PDB entry 5W64 | electron microscopy, 4.20 A resolution (low resolution: residue-level contacts below are approximate; hydrogen-bond / salt-bridge calls are withheld) | chains A and B of the 20 polymer chains in the assembly

# Chain A
Protein: DNA-directed RNA polymerase I subunit RPA190
Organism: Saccharomyces cerevisiae (strain ATCC 204508 / S288c)
Notes: EC 2.7.7.6
UniProt: P10964 (RPA1_YEAST); residue numbers follow UniProt; this construct covers 1-1664
Sequence (1664 residues; each row starts with the number of its first residue):
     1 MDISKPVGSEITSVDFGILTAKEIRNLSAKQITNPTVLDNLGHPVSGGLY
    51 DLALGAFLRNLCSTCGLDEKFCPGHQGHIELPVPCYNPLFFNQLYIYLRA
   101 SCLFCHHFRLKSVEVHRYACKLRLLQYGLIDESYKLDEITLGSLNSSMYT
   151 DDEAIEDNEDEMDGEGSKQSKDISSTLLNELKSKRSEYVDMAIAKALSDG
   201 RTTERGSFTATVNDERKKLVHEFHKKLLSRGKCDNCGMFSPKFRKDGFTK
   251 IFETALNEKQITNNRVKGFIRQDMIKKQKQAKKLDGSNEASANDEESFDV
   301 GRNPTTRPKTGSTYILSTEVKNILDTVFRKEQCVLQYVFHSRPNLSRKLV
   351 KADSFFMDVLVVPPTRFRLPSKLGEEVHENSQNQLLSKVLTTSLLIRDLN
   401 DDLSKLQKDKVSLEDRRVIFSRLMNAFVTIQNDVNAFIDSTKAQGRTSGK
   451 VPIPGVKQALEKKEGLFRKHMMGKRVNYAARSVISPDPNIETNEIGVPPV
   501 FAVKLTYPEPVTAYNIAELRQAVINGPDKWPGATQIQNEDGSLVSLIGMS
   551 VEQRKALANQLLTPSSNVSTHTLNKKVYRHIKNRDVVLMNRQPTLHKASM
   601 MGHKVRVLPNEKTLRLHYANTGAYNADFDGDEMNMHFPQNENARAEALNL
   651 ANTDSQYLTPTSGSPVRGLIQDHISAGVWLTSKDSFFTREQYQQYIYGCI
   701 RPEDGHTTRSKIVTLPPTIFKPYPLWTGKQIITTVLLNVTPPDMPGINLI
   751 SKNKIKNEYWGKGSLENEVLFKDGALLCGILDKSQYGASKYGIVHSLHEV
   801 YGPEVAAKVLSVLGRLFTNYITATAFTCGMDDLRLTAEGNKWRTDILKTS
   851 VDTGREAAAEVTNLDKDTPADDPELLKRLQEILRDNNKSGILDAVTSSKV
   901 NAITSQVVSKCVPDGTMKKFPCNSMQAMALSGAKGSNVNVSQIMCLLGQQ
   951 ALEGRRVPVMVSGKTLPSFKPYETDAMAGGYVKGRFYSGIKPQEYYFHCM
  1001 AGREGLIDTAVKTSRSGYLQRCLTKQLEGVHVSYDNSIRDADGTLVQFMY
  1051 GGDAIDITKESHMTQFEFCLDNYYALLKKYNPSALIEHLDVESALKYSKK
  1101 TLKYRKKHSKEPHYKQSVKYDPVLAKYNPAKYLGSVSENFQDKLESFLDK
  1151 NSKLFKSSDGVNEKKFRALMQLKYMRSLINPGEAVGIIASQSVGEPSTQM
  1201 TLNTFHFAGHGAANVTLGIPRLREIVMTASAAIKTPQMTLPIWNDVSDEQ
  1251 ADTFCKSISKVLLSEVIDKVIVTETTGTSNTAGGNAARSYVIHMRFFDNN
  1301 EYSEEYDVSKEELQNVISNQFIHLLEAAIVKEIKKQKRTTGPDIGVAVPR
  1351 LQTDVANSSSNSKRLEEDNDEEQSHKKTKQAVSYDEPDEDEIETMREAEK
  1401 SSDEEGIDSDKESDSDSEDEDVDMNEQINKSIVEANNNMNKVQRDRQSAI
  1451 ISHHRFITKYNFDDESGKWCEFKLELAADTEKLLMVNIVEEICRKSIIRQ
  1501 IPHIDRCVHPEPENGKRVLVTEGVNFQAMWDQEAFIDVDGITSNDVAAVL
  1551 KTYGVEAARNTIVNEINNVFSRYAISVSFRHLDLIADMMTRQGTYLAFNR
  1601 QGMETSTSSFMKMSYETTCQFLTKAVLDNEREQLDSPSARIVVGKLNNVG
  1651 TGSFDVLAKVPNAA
Not modelled in the structure: 142-171, 269-311, 445-449, 1110-1111, 1201-1213, 1277-1285, 1338-1437, 1664
UniProt features mapped onto this chain:
  - region: P992 to E1004 (Bridging helix)
  - binding site (Zn(2+)): C62, C65, C72, H75, C102, C105, C233, C236
  - binding site (Mg(2+)): D627, D629, D631
  - modified residue (Phosphoserine): S889, S1636
Covalently attached groups: covalent link L81-V359, K111-V113; covalent link A100-F108; covalent link K410-L413; covalent link E461-C1619; covalent link V666-A788
Ion coordination: Zn2+ site 1: C62, C65, C72, H75; Zn2+ site 2: C102, C105, C233, C236

# Chain B
Protein: DNA-directed RNA polymerase I subunit RPA135
Organism: Saccharomyces cerevisiae (strain ATCC 204508 / S288c)
Notes: EC 2.7.7.6
UniProt: P22138 (RPA2_YEAST); numbering as in UniProt (aligned over 1-1203)
Sequence (1203 residues; each row starts with the number of its first residue):
     1 MSKVIKPPGQARTADFRTLERESRFINPPKDKSAFPLLQEAVQPHIGSFN
    51 ALTEGPDGGLLNLGVKDIGEKVIFDGKPLNSEDEISNSGYLGNKLSVSVE
   101 QVSIAKPMSNDGVSSAVERKVYPSESRQRLTSYRGKLLLKLKWSVNNGEE
   151 NLFEVRDCGGLPVMLQSNRCHLNKMSPYELVQHKEESDEIGGYFIVNGIE
   201 KLIRMLIVQRRNHPMAIIRPSFANRGASYSHYGIQIRSVRPDQTSQTNVL
   251 HYLNDGQVTFRFSWRKNEYLVPVVMILKALCHTSDREIFDGIIGNDVKDS
   301 FLTDRLELLLRGFKKRYPHLQNRTQVLQYLGDKFRVVFQASPDQSDLEVG
   351 QEVLDRIVLVHLGKDGSQDKFRMLLFMIRKLYSLVAGECSPDNPDATQHQ
   401 EVLLGGFLYGMILKEKIDEYLQNIIAQVRMDINRGMAINFKDKRYMSRVL
   451 MRVNENIGSKMQYFLSTGNLVSQSGLDLQQVSGYTVVAEKINFYRFISHF
   501 RMVHRGSFFAQLKTTTVRKLLPESWGFLCPVHTPDGSPCGLLNHFAHKCR
   551 ISTQQSDVSRIPSILYSLGVAPASHTFAAGPSLCCVQIDGKIIGWVSHEQ
   601 GKIIADTLRYWKVEGKTPGLPIDLEIGYVPPSTRGQYPGLYLFGGHSRML
   651 RPVRYLPLDKEDIVGPFEQVYMNIAVTPQEIQNNVHTHVEFTPTNILSIL
   701 ANLTPFSDFNQSPRNMYQCQMGKQTMGTPGVALCHRSDNKLYRLQTGQTP
   751 IVKANLYDDYGMDNFPNGFNAVVAVISYTGYDMDDAMIINKSADERGFGY
   801 GTMYKTEKVDLALNRNRGDPITQHFGFGNDEWPKEWLEKLDEDGLPYIGT
   851 YVEEGDPICAYFDDTLNKTKIKTYHSSEPAYIEEVNLIGDESNKFQELQT
   901 VSIKYRIRRTPQIGDKFSSRHGQKGVCSRKWPTIDMPFSETGIQPDIIIN
   951 PHAFPSRMTIGMFVESLAGKAGALHGIAQDSTPWIFNEDDTPADYFGEQL
  1001 AKAGYNYHGNEPMYSGATGEELRADIYVGVVYYQRLRHMVNDKFQVRSTG
  1051 PVNSLTMQPVKGRKRHGGIRVGEMERDALIGHGTSFLLQDRLLNSSDYTQ
  1101 ASVCRECGSILTTQQSVPRIGSISTVCCRRCSMRFEDAKKLLTKSEDGEK
  1151 IFIDDSQIWEDGQGNKFVGGNETTTVAIPFVLKYLDSELSAMGIRLRYNV
  1201 EPK
Not modelled in the structure: 1-11, 81-85, 1144-1145, 1197-1203
UniProt features mapped onto this chain:
  - zinc finger: C1104 to C1131 (C4-type)
  - modified residue: S2 (N-acetylserine), S81 (Phosphoserine), S1156 (Phosphoserine)
  - mutagenesis: C1104 (C1104A: No effect; when associated with A-1107; A-1128 and A-1131), C1107 (C1107A: Lethal. Abolishes recruitment of RPA1 to Pol I. No effect; when associated with A-1104; A-1128 and A-1131), C1127 (C1127R: Responsible of suppression of RPA190-5 and RPA190-1 mutations), C1128 (C1128A: No effect; when associated with A-1104; A-1107 and A-1131), C1131 (C1131A: No effect; when associated with A-1104; A-1107 and A-1128)
Covalently attached groups: covalent link F74-L91; covalent link K77-G92; covalent link L811-Q899
Ion coordination: Zn2+: C1104, C1107, C1128, C1131

# How chain A and chain B interact
Residue-residue contacts - 333 pairs, chain A then chain B:
  M1(A) with N1094(B); Y1098(B)
  K5(A) with Y1098(B); Q1100(B)
  V7(A) with Q1100(B); G1170(B)
  G8(A) with I1194(B)
  S9(A) with F1167(B); I1194(B)
  E10(A) with M1192(B); G1193(B); I1194(B)
  I11(A) with A1191(B); M1192(B)
  T12(A) with M1192(B); G1193(B)
  S13(A) with S1190(B); A1191(B); M1192(B)
  V14(A) with L1189(B); S1190(B)
  D15(A) with E1188(B); L1189(B); S1190(B); M1192(B)
  F16(A) with E1188(B)
  G17(A) with D1186(B); S1187(B); E1188(B)
  I18(A) with D1186(B)
  L19(A) with L1182(B); K1183(B); D1186(B); S1187(B); E1188(B)
  E23(A) with R1130(B); E1188(B)
  N26(A) with R1130(B); R1134(B)
  L27(A) with R1129(B)
  S28(A) with R1129(B)
  A29(A) with R1129(B)
  L61(A) with D1155(B)
  C62(A) with D1155(B)
  S63(A) with D1154(B); D1155(B); S1156(B)
  T64(A) with Q1114(B); R1129(B); D1154(B); D1155(B)
  C65(A) with Q1115(B); D1155(B)
  G66(A) with D1155(B)
  L67(A) with Q1115(B)
  H75(A) with T1113(B); Q1114(B)
  Q76(A) with L1111(B); K1183(B)
  S354(A) with D1186(B)
  M357(A) with Y1184(B); D1186(B)
  L360(A) with Y1184(B)
  V361(A) with K1183(B); Y1184(B)
  P363(A) with F1180(B)
  P364(A) with F1180(B)
  F367(A) with S1054(B); L1055(B); F1180(B)
  R368(A) with F1180(B)
  Q382(A) with F1180(B)
  V434(A) with Y1184(B)
  F437(A) with Y1184(B)
  I438(A) with Y1184(B)
  V456(A) with Y1184(B); L1185(B)
  L460(A) with I1178(B)
  R468(A) with R1070(B); E1073(B)
  K469(A) with R1070(B)
  H470(A) with Q1058(B); R1070(B)
  M471(A) with E1172(B)
  M472(A) with E1073(B); R1076(B)
  G473(A) with R1070(B); V1071(B)
  K474(A) with Q1058(B); I1069(B); R1070(B); V1071(B); L1092(B); D1097(B); E1172(B)
  R475(A) with P1059(B); V1060(B); K1061(B); G1068(B); I1069(B); R1070(B); S1096(B)
  V476(A) with P1059(B); G1068(B); I1069(B); V1071(B); R1091(B)
  N477(A) with R1047(B); S1048(B); T1049(B); P1059(B); R1091(B); S1095(B)
  Y478(A) with R1047(B); S1048(B); R1091(B)
  A479(A) with V1046(B); R1047(B); I1069(B)
  A480(A) with Q1045(B)
  R481(A) with F1044(B); Q1045(B)
  V483(A) with N1041(B)
  P486(A) with Y781(B); A786(B)
  D487(A) with Y781(B)
  P488(A) with G780(B); Y781(B)
  N489(A) with Y781(B)
  F501(A) with V1046(B)
  K504(A) with V1046(B); S1048(B)
  L505(A) with S1048(B)
  L588(A) with L1079(B); L1087(B)
  N590(A) with E1075(B)
  T594(A) with M1074(B); E1075(B); A1078(B)
  K597(A) with A1078(B); G1081(B); H1082(B)
  M600(A) with L1079(B); H1082(B)
  E611(A) with I913(B)
  K612(A) with I913(B); N1041(B); F1044(B)
  T613(A) with I913(B)
  R615(A) with Y781(B); S928(B)
  Y618(A) with G780(B); Y781(B); D782(B); M783(B)
  D627(A) with D784(B); D785(B)
  F628(A) with M783(B); D785(B); V926(B)
  D629(A) with D785(B); K916(B)
  E632(A) with V1040(B); K1043(B)
  H636(A) with I1069(B); V1071(B); R1091(B)
  F637(A) with R1091(B)
  P638(A) with D1090(B); R1091(B)
  Q639(A) with D1090(B); S1095(B)
  N640(A) with D1090(B)
  N642(A) with F1086(B)
  A643(A) with F1086(B); L1087(B); D1090(B)
  E646(A) with G1083(B); T1084(B); S1085(B); F1086(B); L1087(B)
  Q656(A) with H1082(B)
  Q671(A) with H952(B)
  D672(A) with S777(B); M783(B); N950(B); H952(B)
  H673(A) with M783(B)
  S675(A) with H952(B)
  W679(A) with R1023(B)
  T818(A) with Y778(B); T779(B); G780(B)
  I821(A) with S777(B); Y778(B)
  T822(A) with Y778(B); S1015(B); A1017(B)
  A823(A) with L1022(B)
  T824(A) with R1023(B)
  A825(A) with I776(B); S777(B); Y778(B)
  F826(A) with I776(B); S777(B); P951(B); R1023(B)
  T827(A) with V775(B); A1024(B); D1025(B); I1026(B); Y1027(B)
  C828(A) with P951(B); F963(B); Y1027(B)
  G829(A) with F963(B)
  M830(A) with F963(B)
  D831(A) with H1008(B); N1010(B)
  L833(A) with I960(B)
  R834(A) with A993(B); D994(B); Y1007(B); H1008(B)
  Q880(A) with S632(B); T633(B)
  R884(A) with S390(B); T633(B); R634(B); G635(B)
  M917(A) with H1008(B)
  M925(A) with P955(B)
  M928(A) with H952(B); P955(B)
  A933(A) with H952(B)
  K934(A) with H952(B); P955(B); S956(B)
  N939(A) with P955(B); S956(B); M958(B)
  Q942(A) with M958(B)
  I943(A) with I960(B)
  E953(A) with K519(B)
  M960(A) with V670(B)
  V961(A) with Q636(B); Y671(B)
  S962(A) with V670(B); Y671(B)
  K964(A) with V670(B); M672(B); N673(B)
  T965(A) with P522(B)
  L966(A) with W525(B)
  P967(A) with W525(B); Q669(B); M672(B); N673(B); I674(B)
  S968(A) with I674(B); V676(B); H686(B)
  F969(A) with N673(B)
  K970(A) with N673(B)
  G984(A) with E988(B)
  F986(A) with F709(B); M958(B)
  S988(A) with E988(B)
  G989(A) with F709(B)
  I990(A) with D708(B); W984(B)
  K991(A) with W984(B)
  P992(A) with W984(B)
  Q993(A) with V676(B); E680(B)
  Y995(A) with V531(B); L697(B); S707(B); D708(B); N715(B); W984(B)
  Y996(A) with L520(B); L521(B); P522(B); S524(B); W525(B); P530(B)
  H998(A) with Q711(B); S712(B)
  C999(A) with V531(B); S712(B)
  M1000(A) with L520(B)
  G1002(A) with S712(B); M716(B)
  R1003(A) with R518(B); L520(B); P530(B); T533(B)
  L1006(A) with D535(B); M716(B); Y717(B)
  I1007(A) with T515(B); R518(B)
  R1021(A) with E1073(B)
  T1024(A) with D1077(B)
  E1028(A) with R1076(B)
  E1183(A) with G1081(B)
  A1184(A) with I1080(B); G1081(B)
  I1187(A) with G1081(B)
  Q1191(A) with A1078(B)
  E1481(A) with K315(B)
  K1482(A) with D304(B); L308(B)
  L1484(A) with L308(B)
  V1626(A) with S1187(B)
  R1631(A) with M1192(B)
  S1638(A) with R1076(B)
  I1641(A) with R1076(B); L1088(B); E1172(B)
  V1642(A) with E1172(B); T1175(B)
  G1644(A) with L1093(B); G1170(B)
  L1646(A) with F1086(B); Q1089(B)
  N1647(A) with S1085(B)
  V1649(A) with S1085(B)
  T1651(A) with G1083(B); S1085(B); F1086(B)
Interface residues without a listed pair, chain A (191 interface residues in all): D2, P6, R25, R366, L466, S482, T506, R591, H596, A598, A626, G630, N634, L650, I670, G935, P971, K983, Y987, A1010, K1025, N1487, L1622, V1643, K1645, G1652
Interface residues without a listed pair, chain B (181 interface residues in all): Y252, N254, R305, E307, Q398, C529, G536, C539, G540, N543, P693, N710, P713, Q912, G914, K924, V964, N987, T991, E1021, G1050, T1056, G1072, T1112, S1132, V1168, T1174, P1179

# In short
The interface between chain A and chain B involves 191 residues on one side and 181 on the other. From
UniProt: 8 Zn2+-binding residues and 3 Mg2+-binding residues on chain A; 5 mutagenesis sites on chain B.
Here chain A is DNA-directed RNA polymerase I subunit RPA190 and chain B is DNA-directed RNA polymerase I
subunit RPA135, both from Saccharomyces cerevisiae (strain ATCC 204508 / S288c). Entry 5W64 (RNA Polymerase I
Initial Transcribing Complex State 1) was determined by electron microscopy together with 5W65, 5W5Y and 5W66
from the same study.
